Entry 5OQM (electron microscopy, 5.80 A resolution (low resolution: residue-level contacts below are approximate; hydrogen-bond / salt-bridge calls are withheld)); this record covers chains N and 7 of the 46 polymer chains in the assembly.

# Chain N
Molecule: Nontemplate DNA
Sequence (106 nucleotides; row label = number of the first residue in the row):
     1 CGAGAACAGT AGCACGCTGT GTATATAATA GCTATGGAAC GTTCGATTCA CCTCCGATGT
    61 GTGTTGTACA TACATAAAAA TATCATAGCA CAACTGCGCT GTGTCA
Unresolved in the structure: 1-9, 46-53, 94-106

# Chain 7
Molecule: General transcription and DNA repair factor IIH helicase subunit XPB
Organism: Saccharomyces cerevisiae (strain ATCC 204508 / S288c)
Notes: EC 3.6.4.12
Reference sequence: Q00578 (RAD25_YEAST); numbering as in UniProt; present here: 1-425, 482-843
Sequence (843 residues; each row starts with the number of its first residue; X marks 45 residues of unknown identity (built as UNK)):
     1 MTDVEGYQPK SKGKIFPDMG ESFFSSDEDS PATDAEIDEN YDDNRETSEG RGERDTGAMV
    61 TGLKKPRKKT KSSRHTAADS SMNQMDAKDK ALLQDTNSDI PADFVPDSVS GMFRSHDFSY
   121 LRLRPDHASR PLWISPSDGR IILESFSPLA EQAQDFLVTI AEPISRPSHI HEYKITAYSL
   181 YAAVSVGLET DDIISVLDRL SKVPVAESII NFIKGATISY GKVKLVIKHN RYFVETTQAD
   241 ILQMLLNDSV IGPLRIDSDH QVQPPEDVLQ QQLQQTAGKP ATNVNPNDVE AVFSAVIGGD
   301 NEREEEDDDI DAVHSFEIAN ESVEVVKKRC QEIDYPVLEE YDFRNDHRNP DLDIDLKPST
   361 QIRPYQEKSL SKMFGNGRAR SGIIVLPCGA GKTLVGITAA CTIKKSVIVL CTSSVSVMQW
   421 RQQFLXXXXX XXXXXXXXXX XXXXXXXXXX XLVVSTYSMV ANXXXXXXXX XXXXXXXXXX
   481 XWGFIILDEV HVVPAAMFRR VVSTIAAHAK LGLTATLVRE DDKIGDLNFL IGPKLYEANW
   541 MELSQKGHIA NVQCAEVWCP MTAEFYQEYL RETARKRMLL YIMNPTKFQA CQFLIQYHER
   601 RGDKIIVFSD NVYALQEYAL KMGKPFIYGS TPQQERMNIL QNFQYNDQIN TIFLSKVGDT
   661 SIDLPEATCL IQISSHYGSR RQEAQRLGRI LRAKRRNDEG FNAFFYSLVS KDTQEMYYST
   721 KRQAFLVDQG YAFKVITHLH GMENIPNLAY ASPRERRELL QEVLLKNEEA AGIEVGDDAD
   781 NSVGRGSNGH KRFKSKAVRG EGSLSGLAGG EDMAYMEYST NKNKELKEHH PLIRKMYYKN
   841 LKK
Unresolved in the structure: 1-362, 771-843
Curated features (UniProtKB/Swiss-Prot):
  - motif: Lys64 to His75 (Nuclear localization signal), Asp488 to His491 (DEAH box)
  - binding site (ATP): Leu386 to Thr393
  - mutagenesis: Lys392 (K392R: Lethal in vivo. Defective in translation in vitro), Glu489 (E489Q: Loss of DNA translocase function of TFHII), Val798 to Lys843 (Increased UV sensitivity)
  - modified residue: Ser752 (Phosphoserine)

# Interface between chain N and chain 7
Pairs across the interface (13; chain N residue first):
  DA79(N) with Ser458(7); Ala461(7); Met497(7)
  DA80(N) with Val492(7); Ala495(7); Met497(7); Phe498(7)
  DT81(N) with Arg519(7)
  DA82(N) with His676(7); Tyr677(7); Gly678(7); Arg681(7)
  DT83(N) with Tyr677(7)
Interface residues without a listed pair, chain N (8 interface residues in all): DA72, DA78, DC84
Interface residues without a listed pair, chain 7 (15 interface residues in all): Pro494, Ala574, Gln634, Ser679

# Summary
8 residues of chain N face 15 of chain 7 across their interface. Curated annotation (UniProt) lists 8
ATP-binding residues and 4 mutagenesis sites on chain 7.
Chain N is Nontemplate DNA and chain 7 is General transcription and DNA repair factor IIH helicase subunit XPB
(Saccharomyces cerevisiae (strain ATCC 204508 / S288c)); the structure, Structure of yeast transcription
pre-initiation complex with tfiih and core mediator, was determined by electron microscopy together with 5OQJ
from the same study.
